PDB entry 8PAZ | X-ray diffraction, 1.60 A resolution | chain A

== Chain A ==
Name: Pseudoazurin
Source organism: Alcaligenes faecalis
Reference sequence: P04377 (AZUP_ALCFA); residues 1-123 here correspond to UniProt positions 24-146 (UniProt number = residue number + 23)
Amino-acid sequence (123 residues; numbered 1 to 123; the number before each row is that of its first residue):
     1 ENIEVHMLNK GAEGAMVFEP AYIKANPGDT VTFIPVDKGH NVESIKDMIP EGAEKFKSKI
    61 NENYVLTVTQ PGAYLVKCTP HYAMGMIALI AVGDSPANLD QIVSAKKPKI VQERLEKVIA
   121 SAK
Ion coordination: Cu ion: His40, Cys78, His81, Met86
Curated features (UniProtKB/Swiss-Prot):
  - binding site (Cu cation): His40, Cys78, His81, Met86

== In short ==
The Cu ion site is built by His40, Cys78, His81 and Met86. Curated annotation (UniProt) lists 4 Cu
cation-binding residues.
Chain A is Pseudoazurin (Alcaligenes faecalis); the structure, Oxidized native pseudoazurin from a. faecalis,
was determined by X-ray diffraction, deposited together with 3PAZ, 4PAZ, 5PAZ, 6PAZ and 7PAZ.
